3SZ2 - chains A and B of the 3 polymer chains in the assembly; structure by X-ray diffraction, 2.15 A resolution.

# Chain A
Molecule: DNA polymerase I, thermostable
Source organism: Thermus aquaticus
Notes: EC 2.7.7.7; fragment: Klenow Fragment
Reference sequence: P19821 (DPO1_THEAQ); residues 293-832 here = UniProt positions 293-832
Chain sequence (540 residues; row label = number of the first residue in the row):
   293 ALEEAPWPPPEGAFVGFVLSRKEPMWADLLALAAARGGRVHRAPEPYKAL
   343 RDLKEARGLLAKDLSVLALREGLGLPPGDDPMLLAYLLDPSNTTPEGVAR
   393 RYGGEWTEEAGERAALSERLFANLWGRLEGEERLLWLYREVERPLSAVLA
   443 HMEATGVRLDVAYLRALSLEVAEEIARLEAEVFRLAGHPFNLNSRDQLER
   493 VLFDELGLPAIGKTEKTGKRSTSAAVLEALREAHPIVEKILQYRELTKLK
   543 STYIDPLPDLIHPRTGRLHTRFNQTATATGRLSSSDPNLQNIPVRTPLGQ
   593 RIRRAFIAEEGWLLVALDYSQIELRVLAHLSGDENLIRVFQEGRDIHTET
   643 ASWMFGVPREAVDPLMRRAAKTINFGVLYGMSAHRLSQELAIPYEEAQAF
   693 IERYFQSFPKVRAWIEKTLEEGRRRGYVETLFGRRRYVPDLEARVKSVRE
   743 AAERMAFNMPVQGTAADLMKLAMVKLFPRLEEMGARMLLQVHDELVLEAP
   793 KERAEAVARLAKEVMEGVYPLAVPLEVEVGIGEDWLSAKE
Not modelled in the structure: 645-654
What the authors report for this chain:
  - binding site for the 16-nt DNA strand: Tyr-671

# Chain B
Molecule: 12-nt DNA strand
Sequence (12 nucleotides; each row starts with the number of its first residue):
   101 GACCACGGCGCX
Modified / non-standard residues: DDG (2',3'-dideoxy-guanosine-5'-monophosphate) at position 112

# Chain A / chain B interface
Pairs across the interface (38):
  Arg-487(A) with DG107(B), hydrogen bond to the phosphate; DG108(B), salt bridge to the phosphate
  Thr-506(A) with DG107(B), hydrogen bond to the phosphate; DG108(B), phosphate contact
  Glu-507(A) with DG107(B), phosphate contact
  Lys-508(A) with DC106(B), phosphate contact; DG107(B), hydrogen bond to the phosphate
  Thr-509(A) with DC106(B), phosphate contact; DG107(B), hydrogen bond to the phosphate
  Gly-510(A) with DG107(B), phosphate contact
  Ser-513(A) with DG108(B), hydrogen bond to the phosphate
  Thr-514(A) with DG108(B), hydrogen bond to the phosphate
  Ser-515(A) with DG108(B), phosphate contact; DC109(B), phosphate contact
  Ala-516(A) with DC109(B), hydrogen bond to the phosphate
  Arg-536(A) with DG108(B), hydrogen bond to the phosphate; DC109(B), salt bridge to the phosphate
  Lys-540(A) with DG108(B), base contact; DC109(B), hydrogen bond to the base; DG110(B), sugar contact
  Leu-541(A) with DG110(B), sugar contact
  Tyr-545(A) with DG110(B), sugar contact
  Arg-573(A) with DDG_112(B), base contact
  Gln-582(A) with DC111(B), sugar contact
  Asn-583(A) with DG110(B), hydrogen bond to the base; DC111(B), sugar contact
  Ile-584(A) with DC111(B), sugar contact
  Pro-585(A) with DG110(B), phosphate contact; DC111(B), phosphate contact
  Val-586(A) with DC111(B), hydrogen bond to the phosphate; DDG_112(B), phosphate contact
  Arg-587(A) with DC111(B), salt bridge to the phosphate; DDG_112(B), salt bridge to the phosphate
  Gln-754(A) with DDG_112(B), base contact
  Val-783(A) with DDG_112(B), sugar contact
  His-784(A) with DDG_112(B), sugar contact
  Asp-785(A) with DDG_112(B), sugar contact
  Glu-786(A) with DDG_112(B), sugar contact
Also at the interface, not in a pair above, chain A (30 interface residues in all): Asn-580, Arg-595, Tyr-671, Lys-831

# Overview
The interface between chain A and chain B involves 30 residues on one side and 7 on the other; the contacts
include 11 hydrogen bonds and 4 salt bridges. Among the polar pairs are Lys-540(A)/DC109(B),
Asn-583(A)/DG110(B) and Arg-487(A)/DG107(B). From the paper: a binding site for the 16-nt DNA strand at
Tyr-671(A).
Chain A is DNA polymerase I, thermostable (Thermus aquaticus) and chain B is a 12-nt DNA strand; the
structure, Crystal structure of the large fragment of DNA polymerase I from Thermus Aquaticus in an open ...,
was determined by X-ray diffraction together with 3SV3, 3SV4, 3SYZ and 3RTV from the same study.
